PDB entry 2BHU | X-ray diffraction, 1.10 A resolution | chain A

Chain A:
Name: Maltooligosyltrehalose trehalohydrolase
Source organism: Deinococcus radiodurans
Notes: EC 3.2.1.1
Reference sequence: Q9RX51 (Q9RX51); the construct has insertions or renumbered stretches relative to UniProt, so the offset changes along the chain: 1-430 = UniProt 1-430; 433-602 = UniProt 431-600
Sequence (602 residues; numbered 1 to 602; the number before each row is that of its first residue):
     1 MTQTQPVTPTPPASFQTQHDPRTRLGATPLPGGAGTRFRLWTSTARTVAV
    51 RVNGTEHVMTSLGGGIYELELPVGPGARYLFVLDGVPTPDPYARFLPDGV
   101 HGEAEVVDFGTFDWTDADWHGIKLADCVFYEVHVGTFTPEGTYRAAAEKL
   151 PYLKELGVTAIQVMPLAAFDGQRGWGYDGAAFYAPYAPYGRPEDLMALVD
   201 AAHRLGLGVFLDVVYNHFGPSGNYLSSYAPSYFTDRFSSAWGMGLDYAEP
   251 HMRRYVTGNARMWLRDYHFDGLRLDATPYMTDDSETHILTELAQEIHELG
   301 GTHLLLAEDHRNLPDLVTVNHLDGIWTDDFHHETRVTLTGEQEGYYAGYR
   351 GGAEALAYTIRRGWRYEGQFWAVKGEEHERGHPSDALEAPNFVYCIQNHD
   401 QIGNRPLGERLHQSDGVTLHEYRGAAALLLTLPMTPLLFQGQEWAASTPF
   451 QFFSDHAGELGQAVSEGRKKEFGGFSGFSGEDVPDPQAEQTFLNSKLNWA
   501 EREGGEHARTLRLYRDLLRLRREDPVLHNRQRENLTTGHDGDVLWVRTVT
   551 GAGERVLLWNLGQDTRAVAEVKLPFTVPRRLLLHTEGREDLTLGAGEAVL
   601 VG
Not modelled in the structure: 1-13, 473-481
Bound ions: Mg2+ near Asp540 (its only coordinating residue here)
Curated features (UniProtKB/Swiss-Prot):
  - active site: Asp275 (Nucleophile), Glu308 (Proton donor)
  - binding site (substrate): Arg273 to Pro278, Asp328 to His332, Glu376, His399 to Asn404
  - site: Asp400 (Transition state stabilizer)

In short:
UniProt lists active-site residues Asp275 and Glu308 and 18 substrate-binding residues.
Chain A is Maltooligosyltrehalose trehalohydrolase (Deinococcus radiodurans); the structure, Crystal structure
of Deinococcus radiodurans maltooligosyltrehalose trehalohydrolase, was determined by X-ray diffraction
together with 2BHY and 2BHZ from the same study.
